Entry 8F2O (electron microscopy, 3.00 A resolution); this record covers chains M and R of the 47 polymer chains in the assembly.

[Chain M (and R)]
Name: Major capsid protein
From: Bacillus phage phi29
Notes: chain R of this document is another copy of the same molecule, construct and numbering; everything in this record applies to it too
UniProt: P13849 (CAPSD_BPPH2); residue numbers follow UniProt; this construct covers 1-448
Chain sequence (448 residues; numbered 1 to 448; the number before each row is that of its first residue):
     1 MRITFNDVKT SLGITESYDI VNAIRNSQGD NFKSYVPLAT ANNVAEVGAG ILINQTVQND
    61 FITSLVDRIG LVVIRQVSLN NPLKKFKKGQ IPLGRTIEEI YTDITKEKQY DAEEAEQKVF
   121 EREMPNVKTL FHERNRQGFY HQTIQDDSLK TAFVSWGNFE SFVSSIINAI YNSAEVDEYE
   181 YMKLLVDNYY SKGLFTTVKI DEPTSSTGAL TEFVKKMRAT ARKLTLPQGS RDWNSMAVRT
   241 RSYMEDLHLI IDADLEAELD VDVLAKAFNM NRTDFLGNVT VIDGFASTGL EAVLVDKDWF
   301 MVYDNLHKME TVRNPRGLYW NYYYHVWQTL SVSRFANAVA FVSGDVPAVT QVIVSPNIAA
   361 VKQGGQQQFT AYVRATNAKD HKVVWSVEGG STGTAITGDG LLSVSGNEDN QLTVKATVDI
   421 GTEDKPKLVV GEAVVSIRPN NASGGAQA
Disordered / not traced: 440-448

[Chain M / chain R interface]
Contacting residue pairs - 172 pairs, chain M then chain R:
  Leu93(M) with Gly70(R)
  Gly94(M) with Gly70(R)
  Arg95(M) with Asp67(R), salt bridge; Arg68(R), hydrogen bond (backbone-backbone)
  Thr96(M) with Arg68(R), hydrogen bond (backbone-backbone); Ile69(R); Gly70(R), hydrogen bond (backbone-backbone); Leu71(R)
  Ile97(M) with Leu71(R)
  Glu98(M) with Leu71(R), hydrogen bond (backbone-backbone); Val72(R); Val73(R), hydrogen bond (backbone-backbone)
  Glu99(M) with Val73(R); Arg75(R), salt bridge
  Ile100(M) with Val72(R), hydrophobic; Val73(R), hydrogen bond (backbone-backbone); Ile74(R); Arg75(R), hydrogen bond (backbone-backbone); Phe153(R), hydrophobic; Phe162(R), hydrophobic
  Tyr101(M) with Arg75(R); Val77(R)
  Thr102(M) with Ser165(R), hydrogen bond; Ala169(R)
  Asp103(M) with Ala169(R)
  Ile104(M) with Ala169(R); Asn172(R); Ser173(R)
  Thr105(M) with Gln142(R); Ser173(R)
  Lys106(M) with Tyr140(R)
  Glu107(M) with Arg136(R), salt bridge; Gly138(R); Tyr140(R); Asp177(R); Tyr181(R)
  Lys108(M) with Gly138(R); Phe139(R), hydrogen bond (backbone-backbone)
  Gln109(M) with Phe139(R)
  Tyr110(M) with Gln137(R); Phe139(R), hydrophobic; Trp327(R)
  Lys118(M) with Tyr323(R)
  Val119(M) with Asn321(R); Tyr323(R), hydrogen bond (backbone-side chain)
  Phe120(M) with Val312(R), hydrophobic; Arg313(R); Tyr319(R), hydrogen bond (backbone-side chain); Asn321(R)
  Glu121(M) with His141(R), salt bridge; Asn321(R), hydrogen bond (backbone-side chain)
  Arg122(M) with His141(R); Thr143(R); Gln145(R), hydrogen bond; Tyr319(R)
  Glu123(M) with His141(R); Gln142(R); Thr143(R), hydrogen bond (backbone-backbone)
  Pro125(M) with Gln142(R); Thr143(R)
  Val127(M) with Phe162(R), hydrophobic
  Leu130(M) with Ile51(R); Leu52(R), hydrophobic
  Phe131(M) with Ile51(R), hydrogen bond (backbone-backbone); Asn54(R)
  Glu133(M) with Val47(R); Ile51(R)
  Asn135(M) with Thr40(R); Asn43(R); Val44(R); Val47(R); Gly48(R)
  Arg136(M) with Thr40(R)
  Gln137(M) with Thr40(R)
  Asp177(M) with Leu38(R)
  Glu180(M) with Ser34(R), hydrogen bond; Tyr35(R); Leu38(R)
  Tyr181(M) with Leu38(R); Ala39(R), hydrogen bond (side chain-backbone); Thr40(R), hydrogen bond (side chain-backbone); Val44(R), hydrophobic
  Lys183(M) with Tyr35(R), hydrogen bond (backbone-side chain)
  Leu184(M) with Ile20(R), hydrophobic; Ile24(R), hydrophobic; Tyr35(R), hydrogen bond (backbone-side chain); Ala41(R), hydrophobic
  Leu185(M) with Gly48(R)
  Asp187(M) with Tyr18(R); Ile20(R); Tyr35(R), hydrogen bond
  Asn188(M) with Ile20(R); Ala45(R); Ala49(R)
  Ser191(M) with Glu16(R); Ser17(R), hydrogen bond (backbone-backbone); Tyr18(R), hydrogen bond (side chain-backbone); Ile20(R)
  Lys192(M) with Ile14(R); Thr15(R); Glu16(R), salt bridge; Ala49(R)
  Thr211(M) with Val261(R)
  Lys215(M) with Ala257(R); Glu258(R), salt bridge; Val261(R); Asp262(R), salt bridge
  Arg218(M) with Glu256(R), salt bridge; Ala257(R); Asp260(R), salt bridge; Met270(R)
  Ala219(M) with Ala257(R)
  Arg222(M) with Glu256(R), salt bridge; Val281(R)
  Lys223(M) with Asp254(R), salt bridge
  Leu226(M) with Val281(R), hydrophobic; Asp283(R)
  Pro227(M) with Leu79(R); Asn80(R); Pro82(R)
  Gln228(M) with Leu79(R); Asn80(R), hydrogen bond (backbone-backbone); Pro82(R); Tyr179(R), hydrogen bond; Asp283(R)
  Met236(M) with Leu52(R), hydrophobic
  Arg239(M) with Leu79(R); Val176(R)
  Arg241(M) with Ser78(R), hydrogen bond (side chain-backbone); Leu79(R); Asn80(R), hydrogen bond
  Tyr243(M) with Ser78(R)
  Val263(M) with Val261(R), hydrophobic
  Ala265(M) with Asp260(R); Val261(R), hydrophobic
  Phe268(M) with Phe268(R), hydrophobic
  Asn269(M) with Met270(R)
  Arg272(M) with Asn271(R), hydrogen bond
  Asp274(M) with Asn271(R)
  Phe275(M) with Met270(R), hydrophobic
  Phe285(M) with Asn31(R)
  Ala286(M) with Asn31(R); Phe32(R); Tyr35(R), hydrophobic
  Ser287(M) with Tyr18(R), hydrogen bond
  Asp298(M) with Arg75(R), salt bridge
  Met301(M) with Arg75(R), hydrogen bond
  Tyr303(M) with Leu71(R), hydrophobic; Val73(R)
  Leu330(M) with Gly48(R)
  Ser331(M) with Val47(R); Gly48(R); Gly50(R)
  Val332(M) with Gly48(R), hydrogen bond (backbone-backbone); Ala49(R), hydrophobic
  Arg334(M) with Ile14(R); Ala49(R), hydrogen bond (side chain-backbone); Gly50(R), hydrogen bond (side chain-backbone)
  Thr350(M) with Thr15(R)
  Asn357(M) with Leu52(R)
  Ile358(M) with Phe5(R), hydrophobic; Ile53(R), hydrophobic
  Ala359(M) with Phe5(R)
  Ala360(M) with Ile3(R), hydrophobic
  Gln411(M) with Phe5(R); Asn6(R), hydrogen bond (side chain-backbone)
  Glu432(M) with Leu12(R)
  Val434(M) with Phe5(R), hydrophobic; Ile53(R), hydrophobic
  Ser436(M) with Thr4(R); Phe5(R)
  Arg438(M) with Met1(R)
Other interface residues (no listed pair), chain M (97 interface residues in all): Ile91, Met124, Thr129, His132, Arg134, Tyr189, Tyr190, Gly193, Leu194, Val214, Thr240, Leu264, Val429, Val430, Val435
Other interface residues (no listed pair), chain R (94 interface residues in all): Gly13, Asp19, Val57, Asp60, Asn81, Ile166, Ala253, Leu264, Ala267, Ile282, Asn314

[Summary]
Chain M and chain R form an interface of 97 and 94 residues respectively; the contacts include 34 hydrogen
bonds and 12 salt bridges. Polar contacts include Arg95(M)-Asp67(R), Glu99(M)-Arg75(R) and
Glu107(M)-Arg136(R).
Chain M and chain R are both Major capsid protein (Bacillus phage phi29); the structure, Phi-29 expanded,
DNA-packaged fiberless prohead, was determined by electron microscopy together with 8F2M and 8F2N from the
same study.
